Entry 8TRH (electron microscopy, 3.70 A resolution); this record covers chains Q and V of the 26 polymer chains in the assembly.

== Chain Q ==
Molecule: Mediator of RNA polymerase II transcription subunit 17
Organism: Homo sapiens
UniProt: Q9NVC6 (MED17_HUMAN); numbering as in UniProt (aligned over 1-651)
Chain sequence (651 residues; each row starts with the number of its first residue):
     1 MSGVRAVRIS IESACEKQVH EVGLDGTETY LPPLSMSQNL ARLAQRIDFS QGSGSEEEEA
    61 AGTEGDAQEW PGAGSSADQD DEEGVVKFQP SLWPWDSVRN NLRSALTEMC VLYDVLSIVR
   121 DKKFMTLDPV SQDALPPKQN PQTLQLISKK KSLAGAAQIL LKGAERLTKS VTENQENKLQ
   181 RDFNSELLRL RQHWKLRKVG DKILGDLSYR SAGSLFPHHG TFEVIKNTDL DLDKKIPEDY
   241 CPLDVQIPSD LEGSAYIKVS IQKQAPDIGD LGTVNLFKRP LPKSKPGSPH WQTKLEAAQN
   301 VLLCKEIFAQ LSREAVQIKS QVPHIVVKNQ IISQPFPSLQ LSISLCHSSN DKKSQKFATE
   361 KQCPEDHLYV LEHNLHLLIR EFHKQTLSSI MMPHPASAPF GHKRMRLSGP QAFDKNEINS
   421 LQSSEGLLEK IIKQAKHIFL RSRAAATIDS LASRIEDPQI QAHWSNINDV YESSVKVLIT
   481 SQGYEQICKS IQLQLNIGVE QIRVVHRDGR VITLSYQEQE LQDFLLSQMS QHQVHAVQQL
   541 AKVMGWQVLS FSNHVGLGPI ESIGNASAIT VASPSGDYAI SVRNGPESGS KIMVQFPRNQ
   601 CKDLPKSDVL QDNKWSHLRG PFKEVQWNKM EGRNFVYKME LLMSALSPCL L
Not modelled in the structure: 1-5, 48-91, 173-181, 228-241, 277-286, 353-365
Swiss-Prot annotation at these positions:
  - natural variant: Leu371 (L371P: In MCPHSBA)

== Chain V ==
Molecule: Mediator of RNA polymerase II transcription subunit 22
Organism: Homo sapiens
UniProt: Q15528 (MED22_HUMAN); numbering as in UniProt (aligned over 1-200)
Chain sequence (200 residues; row label = number of the first residue in the row):
     1 MAQQRALPQS KETLLQSYNK RLKDDIKSIM DNFTEIIKTA KIEDETQVSR ATQGEQDNYE
    61 MHVRAANIVR AGESLMKLVS DLKQFLILND FPSVNEAIDQ RNQQLRTLQE ECDRKLITLR
   121 DEISIDLYEL EEEYYSSSSS LCEANDLPLC EAYGRLDLDT DSADGLSAPL LASPEPSAGP
   181 LQVAAPAHSH AGGPGPTEHA
Not modelled in the structure: 1-9, 140-200

== How chain Q and chain V interact ==
Residue-residue contacts - 48 pairs, chain Q then chain V:
  Asn140(Q) with Glu45(V); Arg50(V), hydrogen bond (backbone-side chain)
  Pro141(Q) with Glu43(V); Asp44(V); Glu45(V); Arg50(V), hydrogen bond (backbone-side chain)
  Gln142(Q) with Glu43(V), hydrogen bond (backbone-backbone); Asp44(V)
  Leu144(Q) with Arg50(V), hydrogen bond (backbone-side chain)
  Gln145(Q) with Lys41(V); Ile42(V); Glu43(V), hydrogen bond (side chain-backbone); Arg50(V)
  Leu146(Q) with Ile42(V), hydrophobic
  Ser148(Q) with Gly54(V); Asn58(V), hydrogen bond; Met61(V)
  Lys149(Q) with Thr39(V), hydrogen bond (side chain-backbone); Ala40(V)
  Lys151(Q) with Asn58(V); His62(V)
  Ser152(Q) with Asn58(V), hydrogen bond (side chain-backbone); Met61(V); His62(V), hydrogen bond
  Leu153(Q) with Met61(V)
  Ile159(Q) with Ala65(V), hydrophobic
  Leu160(Q) with Ala65(V), hydrophobic
  Arg166(Q) with Glu73(V), salt bridge
  Phe183(Q) with Gln84(V)
  Asn184(Q) with Gln84(V)
  Leu188(Q) with Ile87(V), hydrophobic
  His193(Q) with Arg101(V)
  Lys198(Q) with Leu88(V)
  Asp449(Q) with Tyr135(V), hydrogen bond
  Ala452(Q) with Tyr135(V), hydrophobic
  Gln459(Q) with Tyr135(V), hydrogen bond (side chain-backbone); Ser137(V)
  Ile460(Q) with Tyr135(V)
  Gln461(Q) with Tyr135(V); Ser136(V), hydrogen bond
  Ala462(Q) with Glu131(V); Tyr135(V)
  His463(Q) with Glu131(V), salt bridge
  Trp464(Q) with Glu131(V)
  Asn466(Q) with Arg120(V); Ser124(V), hydrogen bond
  Ile467(Q) with Arg120(V)
  Gln482(Q) with Ser136(V)
Interface residues without a listed pair, chain Q (37 interface residues in all): Gly155, Ala156, Val171, Leu187, Arg191, Gln192, Ile203
Interface residues without a listed pair, chain V (35 interface residues in all): Glu55, Asp57, Tyr59, Val69, Met76, Ser80, Lys83, Ala97, Tyr128, Glu132, Ser138

== Overview ==
The interface between chain Q and chain V involves 37 residues on one side and 35 on the other, with 13
hydrogen bonds and 2 salt bridges. Among the polar pairs are Arg166(Q)-Glu73(V), His463(Q)-Glu131(V) and
Asn140(Q)-Arg50(V).
Here chain Q is Mediator of RNA polymerase II transcription subunit 17 and chain V is Mediator of RNA
polymerase II transcription subunit 22, both from Homo sapiens. Entry 8TRH (The IDRc bound human core Mediator
complex) was determined by electron microscopy (same publication as 8TQ2, 8TQC and 8TQW).
